Entry 8WDE (electron microscopy, 3.60 A resolution); this record covers chains A and D of the 5 polymer chains in the assembly.

# Chain A
Name: Spike glycoprotein
From: Human coronavirus 229E
Chain sequence (1165 residues; row label = number of the first residue in the row):
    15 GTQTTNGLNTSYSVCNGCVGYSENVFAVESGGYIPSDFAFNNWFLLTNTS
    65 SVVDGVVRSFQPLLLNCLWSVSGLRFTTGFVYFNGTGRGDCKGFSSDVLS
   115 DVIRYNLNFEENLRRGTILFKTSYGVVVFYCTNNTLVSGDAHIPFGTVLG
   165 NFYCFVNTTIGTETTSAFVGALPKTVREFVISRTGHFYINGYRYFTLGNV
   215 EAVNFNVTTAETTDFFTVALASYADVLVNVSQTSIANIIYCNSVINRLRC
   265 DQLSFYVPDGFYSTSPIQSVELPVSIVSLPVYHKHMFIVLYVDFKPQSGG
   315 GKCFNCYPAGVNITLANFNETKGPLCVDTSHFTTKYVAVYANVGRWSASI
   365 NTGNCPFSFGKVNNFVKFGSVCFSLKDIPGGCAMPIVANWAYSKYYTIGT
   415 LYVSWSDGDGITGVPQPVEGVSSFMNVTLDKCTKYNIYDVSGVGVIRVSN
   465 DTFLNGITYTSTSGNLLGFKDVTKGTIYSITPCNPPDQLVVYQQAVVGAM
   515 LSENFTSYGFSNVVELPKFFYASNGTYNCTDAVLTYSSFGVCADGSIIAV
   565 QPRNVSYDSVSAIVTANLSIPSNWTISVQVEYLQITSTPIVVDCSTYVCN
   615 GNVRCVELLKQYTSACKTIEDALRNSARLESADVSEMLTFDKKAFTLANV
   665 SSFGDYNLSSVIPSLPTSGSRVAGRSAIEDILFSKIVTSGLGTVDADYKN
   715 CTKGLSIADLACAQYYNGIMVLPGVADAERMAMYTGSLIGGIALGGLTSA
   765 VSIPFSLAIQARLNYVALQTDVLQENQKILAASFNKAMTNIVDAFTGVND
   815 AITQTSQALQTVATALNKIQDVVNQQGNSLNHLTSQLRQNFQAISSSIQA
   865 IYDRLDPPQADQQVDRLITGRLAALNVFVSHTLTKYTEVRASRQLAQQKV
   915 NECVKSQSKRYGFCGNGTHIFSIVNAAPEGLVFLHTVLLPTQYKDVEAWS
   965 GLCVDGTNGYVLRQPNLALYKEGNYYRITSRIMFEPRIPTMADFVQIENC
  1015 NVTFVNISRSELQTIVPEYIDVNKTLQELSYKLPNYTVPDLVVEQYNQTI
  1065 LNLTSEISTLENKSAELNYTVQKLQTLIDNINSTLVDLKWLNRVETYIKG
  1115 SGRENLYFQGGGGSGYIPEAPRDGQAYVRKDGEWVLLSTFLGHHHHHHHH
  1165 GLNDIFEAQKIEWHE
Not modelled in the structure: 15-36, 150-164, 175-177, 355-356, 392-394, 566-581, 681-684, 759-767, 812-818, 960-1179
Cystine bridges: C81-C105, C145-C168, C255-C264, C317-C320, C340-C386, C369-C396, C446-C497, C543-C556, C608-C630, C613-C619, C715-C726, C917-C928
Glycans and other covalent adducts: N-acetylglucosamine (NAG) linked to N62, N98, N243, N440, N518, N538, N671

# Chain D
Name: Aminopeptidase N
From: Homo sapiens
Reference sequence: P15144 (AMPN_HUMAN); residue numbers follow UniProt; this construct covers 66-967
Chain sequence (943 residues; row label = number of the first residue in the row):
    66 DQSKAWNRYRLPNTLKPDSYRVTLRPYLTPNDRGLYVFKGSSTVRFTCKE
   116 ATDVIIIHSKKLNYTLSQGHRVVLRGVGGSQPPDIDKTELVEPTEYLVVH
   166 LKGSLVKDSQYEMDSEFEGELADDLAGFYRSEYMEGNVRKVVATTQMQAA
   216 DARKSFPCFDEPAMKAEFNITLIHPKDLTALSNMLPKGPSTPLPEDPNWN
   266 VTEFHTTPKMSTYLLAFIVSEFDYVEKQASNGVLIRIWARPSAIAAGHGD
   316 YALNVTGPILNFFAGHYDTPYPLPKSDQIGLPDFNAGAMENWGLVTYREN
   366 SLLFDPLSSSSSNKERVVTVIAHELAHQWFGNLVTIEWWNDLWLNEGFAS
   416 YVEYLGADYAEPTWNLKDLMVLNDVYRVMAVDALASSHPLSTPASEINTP
   466 AQISELFDAISYSKGASVLRMLSSFLSEDVFKQGLASYLHTFAYQNTIYL
   516 NLWDHLQEAVNNRSIQLPTTVRDIMNRWTLQMGFPVITVDTSTGTLSQEH
   566 FLLDPDSNVTRPSEFNYVWIVPITSIRDGRQQQDYWLIDVRAQNDLFSTS
   616 GNEWVLLNLNVTGYYRVNYDEENWRKIQTQLQRDHSAIPVINRAQIINDA
   666 FNLASAHKVPVTLALNNTLFLIEERQYMPWEAALSSLSYFKLMFDRSEVY
   716 GPMKNYLKKQVTPLFIHFRNNTNNWREIPENLMDQYSEVNAISTACSNGV
   766 PECEEMVSGLFKQWMENPNNNPIHPNLRSTVYCNAIAQGGEEEWDFAWEQ
   816 FRNATLVNEADKLRAALACSKELWILNRYLSYTLNPDLIRKQDATSTIIS
   866 ITNNVIGQGLVWDFVQSNWKKLFNDYGGGSFSFSNLIQAVTRRFSTEYEL
   916 QQLEQFKKDNEETGFGSGTRALEQALEKTKANIKWVKENKEVVLQWFTEN
   966 SKQDNSADIQHSGRPLESRGPFEQKLISEEDLNMHTGHHHHHH
Not modelled in the structure: 66-67, 140-146, 804-805, 892-895, 926-929, 968-1008
Sequence notes: expression tag (968-1008)
Curated features (UniProtKB/Swiss-Prot):
  - region: D288 to S295 (Necessary and sufficient to mediate interaction with HCoV-229E)
  - active site: E389 (Proton acceptor)
  - binding site (substrate): G352 to N356
  - binding site (Zn(2+)): H388, H392, E411
  - site: Y477 (Transition state stabilizer)
  - modified residue (Sulfotyrosine): Y176, Y419, Y424, Y913
  - glycosylation (N-linked (GlcNAc...) asparagine): N128, N234, N265, N319, N527, N573, N625, N681, N735, N818
  - natural variant: I603 (I603K; I603M)
  - mutagenesis: D288 to S295 (No change in receptor activity and HCoV-229E infection; Complete loss of receptor activity and blocks HCoV-229E infection. No loss of enzymatic activity), E291 to Q293 (Complete loss of receptor activity and blocks HCoV-229E infection. No loss of enzymatic activity), E291 (E291N: No change of receptor activity and HCoV-229E infection), Q293 (Q293T: No change of receptor activity and HCoV-229E infection), H392 (H392A: Loss of aminopeptidase activity), N818 (N818E: Very low receptor activity and HCoV-229E infection)
Cystine bridges: C761-C768, C798-C834
Glycans and other covalent adducts: N-acetylglucosamine (NAG) linked to N265, N319, N625

# Interface between chain A and chain D
Pairs across the interface (18):
  G314(A) - T244(D)
  G314(A) - E286(D)
  G314(A) - F287(D)
  G314(A) - D288(D)  hydrogen bond (backbone-side chain)
  G315(A) - T244(D)
  G315(A) - F287(D)  hydrogen bond (backbone-backbone)
  G315(A) - D288(D)  hydrogen bond (backbone-side chain)
  K316(A) - D288(D)  hydrogen bond (backbone-side chain)
  K316(A) - Y289(D)  hydrogen bond (backbone-backbone)
  C317(A) - Y289(D)  hydrogen bond
  F318(A) - Y289(D)  hydrogen bond (backbone-backbone)
  F318(A) - V290(D)  hydrophobic
  F318(A) - A310(D)  hydrophobic
  N319(A) - V290(D)
  N319(A) - E291(D)  hydrogen bond (side chain-backbone)
  C320(A) - E291(D)
  R359(A) - D315(D)  salt bridge
  K408(A) - E291(D)
Other interface residues (no listed pair), chain A (13 interface residues in all): Q311, S312, G313, W404
Other interface residues (no listed pair), chain D (11 interface residues in all): P306, I309

# Overview
The interface between chain A and chain D involves 13 residues on one side and 11 on the other; the contacts
include 8 hydrogen bonds and 1 salt bridge. Polar pairs include R359(A)-D315(D), G314(A)-D288(D) and
G315(A)-D288(D).
Chain A is Spike glycoprotein (Human coronavirus 229E) and chain D is Aminopeptidase N (Homo sapiens); the
structure, CryoEM structure of the spike protein of human CoV 229E in complex with receptor hAPN (composite
..., was determined by electron microscopy.
